PDB entry 9N5F | X-ray diffraction, 3.60 A resolution | chains T and B of the 13 polymer chains in the assembly

Chain T:
Molecule: Template strand DNA
Sequence (29 nucleotides; numbered 1 to 29; the number before each row is that of its first residue):
     1 CCTTCTCTCT CTCGCTGAGC CTCTCGATG
Not modelled in the structure: 1-2, 29
Modified / non-standard residues: 8OG (8-oxo-2'-deoxy-guanosine-5'-monophosphate) at position 19

Chain B:
Molecule: DNA-directed RNA polymerase II subunit RPB2
Organism: Saccharomyces cerevisiae S288C
Notes: EC 2.7.7.6
Reference sequence: P08518 (RPB2_YEAST); numbering as in UniProt (aligned over 1-1224)
Amino-acid sequence (1224 residues; numbered 1 to 1224; the number before each row is that of its first residue):
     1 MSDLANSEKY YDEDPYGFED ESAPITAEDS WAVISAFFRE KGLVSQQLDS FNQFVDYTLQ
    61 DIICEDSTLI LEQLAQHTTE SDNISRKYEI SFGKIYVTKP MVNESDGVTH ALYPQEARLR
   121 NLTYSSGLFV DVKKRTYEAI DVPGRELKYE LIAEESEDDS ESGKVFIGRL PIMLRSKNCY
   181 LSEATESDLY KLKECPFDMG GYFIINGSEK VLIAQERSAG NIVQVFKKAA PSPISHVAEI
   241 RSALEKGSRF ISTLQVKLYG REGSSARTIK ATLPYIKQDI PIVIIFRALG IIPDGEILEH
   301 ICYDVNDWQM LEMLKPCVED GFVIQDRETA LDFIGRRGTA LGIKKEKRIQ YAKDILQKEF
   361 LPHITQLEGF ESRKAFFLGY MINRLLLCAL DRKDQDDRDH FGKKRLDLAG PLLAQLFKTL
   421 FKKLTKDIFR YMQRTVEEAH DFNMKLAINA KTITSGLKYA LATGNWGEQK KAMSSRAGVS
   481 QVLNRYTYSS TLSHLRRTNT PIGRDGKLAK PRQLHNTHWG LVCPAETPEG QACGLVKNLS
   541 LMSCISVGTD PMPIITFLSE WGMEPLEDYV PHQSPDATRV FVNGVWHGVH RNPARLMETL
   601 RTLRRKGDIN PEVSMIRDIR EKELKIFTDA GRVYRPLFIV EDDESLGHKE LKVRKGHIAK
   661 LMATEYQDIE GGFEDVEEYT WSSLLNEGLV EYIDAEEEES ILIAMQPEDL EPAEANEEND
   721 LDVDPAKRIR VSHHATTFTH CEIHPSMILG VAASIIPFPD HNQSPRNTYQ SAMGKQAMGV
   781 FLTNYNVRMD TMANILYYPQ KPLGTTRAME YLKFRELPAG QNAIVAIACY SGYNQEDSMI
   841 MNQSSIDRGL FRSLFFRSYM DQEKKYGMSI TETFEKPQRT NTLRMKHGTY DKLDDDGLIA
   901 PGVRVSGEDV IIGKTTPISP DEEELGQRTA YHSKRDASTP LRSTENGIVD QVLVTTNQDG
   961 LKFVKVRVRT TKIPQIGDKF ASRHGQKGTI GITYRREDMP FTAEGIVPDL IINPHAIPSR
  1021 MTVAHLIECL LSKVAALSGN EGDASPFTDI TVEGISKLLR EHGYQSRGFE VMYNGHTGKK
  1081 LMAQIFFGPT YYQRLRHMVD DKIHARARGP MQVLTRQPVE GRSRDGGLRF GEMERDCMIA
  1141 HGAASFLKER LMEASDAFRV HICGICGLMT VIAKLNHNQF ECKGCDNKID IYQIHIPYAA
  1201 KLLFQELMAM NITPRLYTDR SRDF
Not modelled in the structure: 1-19, 74-85, 139-161, 338-344, 439-445, 503-508, 644-647, 669-675, 715-720, 920-929, 1222-1224
Metal / ion sites: Zn2+: Cys-1163, Cys-1166, Cys-1182, Cys-1185

Interface between chain T and chain B:
Residue-residue contacts (15):
  DC20(T) / Glu-1132(B)  phosphate contact
  DC20(T) / Met-1133(B)  sugar contact
  DC21(T) / Arg-1129(B)  salt bridge to the phosphate
  DC21(T) / Gly-1131(B)  phosphate contact
  DT22(T) / Leu-1128(B)  phosphate contact
  DT22(T) / Arg-1129(B)  hydrogen bond to the phosphate
  DC23(T) / Gly-1121(B)  phosphate contact
  DC23(T) / Arg-1122(B)  phosphate contact
  DT24(T) / Arg-1122(B)  salt bridge to the phosphate
  DT24(T) / Ser-1123(B)  hydrogen bond to the phosphate
  DC25(T) / Met-792(B)  phosphate contact
  DC25(T) / Arg-857(B)  salt bridge to the phosphate
  DC25(T) / Arg-942(B)  salt bridge to the phosphate
  DG26(T) / Thr-791(B)  hydrogen bond to the phosphate
  DA27(T) / Ala-462(B)  phosphate contact
Other interface residues (no listed pair), chain T (10 interface residues in all): 8OG_19, DT28
Other interface residues (no listed pair), chain B (16 interface residues in all): Tyr-459, Gln-531, Lys-1102

In short:
Chain T and chain B form an interface of 10 and 16 residues respectively; the contacts include 3 hydrogen
bonds and 4 salt bridges. Among the polar pairs are DT22(T)/Arg-1129(B), DT24(T)/Ser-1123(B) and
DG26(T)/Thr-791(B). Cys-1163(B), Cys-1166(B), Cys-1182(B) and Cys-1185(B) form the Zn2+ site.
Here chain T is Template strand DNA and chain B is DNA-directed RNA polymerase II subunit RPB2 (Saccharomyces
cerevisiae S288C). Entry 9N5F (RNA polymerase II elongation complex with 8-oxoG in syn-conformation with added
AMP) was determined by X-ray diffraction (same publication as 9N5B, 9N5C, 9N5D, 9N5E and 9N5G).
